6ASW - chains A and B of the 4 polymer chains in the assembly; structure by X-ray diffraction, 2.60 A resolution.

Chain A:
Molecule: HIV-1 reverse transcriptase P66 subunit
Organism: Human immunodeficiency virus type 1 group M subtype B (isolate BH10)
Notes: EC 2.7.7.49, 2.7.7.7
UniProt: P03366 (POL_HV1B1); residues 1-554 here correspond to UniProt positions 600-1153 (UniProt number = residue number + 599)
Sequence (556 residues; row label = number of the first residue in the row; numbers below 1 keep their minus sign (Met-1 is residue -1)):
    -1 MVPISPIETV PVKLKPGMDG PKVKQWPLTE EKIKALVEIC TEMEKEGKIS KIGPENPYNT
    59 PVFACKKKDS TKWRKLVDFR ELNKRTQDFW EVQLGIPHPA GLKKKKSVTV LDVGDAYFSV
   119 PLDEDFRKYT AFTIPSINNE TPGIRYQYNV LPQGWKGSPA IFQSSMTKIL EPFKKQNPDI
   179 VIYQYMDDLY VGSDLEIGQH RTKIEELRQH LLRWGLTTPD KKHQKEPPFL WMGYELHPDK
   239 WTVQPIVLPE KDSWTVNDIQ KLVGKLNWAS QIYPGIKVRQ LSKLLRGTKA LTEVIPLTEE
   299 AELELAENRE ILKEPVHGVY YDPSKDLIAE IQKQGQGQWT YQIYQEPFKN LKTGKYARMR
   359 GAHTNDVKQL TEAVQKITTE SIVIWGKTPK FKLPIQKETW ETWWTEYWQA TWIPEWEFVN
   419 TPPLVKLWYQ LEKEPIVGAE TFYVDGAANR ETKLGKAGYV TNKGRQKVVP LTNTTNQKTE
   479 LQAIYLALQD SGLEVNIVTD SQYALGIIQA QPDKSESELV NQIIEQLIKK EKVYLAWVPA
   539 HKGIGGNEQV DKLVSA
Disordered / not traced: 554
Sequence notes: initiating methionine (-1); expression tag (0); engineered mutation Cys63 (Ile662 in P03366), Ser280 (Cys879 in P03366)
Ion coordination: Mg2+ site 1: Asp110, Val111, Asp185 (together with D4T); Mg2+ site 2: Asp443, Glu478, Asp498
Small-molecule neighbours: D4T (2',3'-dehydro-2',3'-deoxy-thymidine 5'-triphosphate): Lys65, Arg72, Asp110, Val111, Gly112, Asp113, Ala114, Tyr115, Gln151, Met184, Asp185, Lys220
UniProt features mapped onto this chain:
  - region: Phe227 to His235 (RT 'primer grip')
  - motif: Trp398 to Trp414 (Tryptophan repeat motif)
  - binding site (Mg(2+)): Asp110, Asp185, Asp186, Asp443, Glu478, Asp498, Asp549
  - site: Trp401 (Essential for RT p66/p51 heterodimerization), Trp414 (Essential for RT p66/p51 heterodimerization), Phe440, Tyr441 (Cleavage)

Chain B:
Molecule: HIV-1 reverse transcriptase P51 subunit
Organism: Human immunodeficiency virus type 1 group M subtype B (isolate BH10)
Notes: EC 2.7.7.49, 2.7.7.7
UniProt: P03366 (POL_HV1B1); residues 1-428 here correspond to UniProt positions 600-1027 (UniProt number = residue number + 599)
Sequence (444 residues; numbered -15 to 428; the number before each row is that of its first residue; numbers below 1 keep their minus sign (Met-15 is residue -15)):
   -15 MAHHHHHHAL EVLFQGPISP IETVPVKLKP GMDGPKVKQW PLTEEKIKAL VEICTEMEKE
    45 GKISKIGPEN PYNTPVFAIK KKDSTKWRKL VDFRELNKRT QDFWEVQLGI PHPAGLKKKK
   105 SVTVLDVGDA YFSVPLDEDF RKYTAFTIPS INNETPGIRY QYNVLPQGWK GSPAIFQSSM
   165 TKILEPFKKQ NPDIVIYQYM DDLYVGSDLE IGQHRTKIEE LRQHLLRWGL TTPDKKHQKE
   225 PPFLWMGYEL HPDKWTVQPI VLPEKDSWTV NDIQKLVGKL NWASQIYPGI KVRQLSKLLR
   285 GTKALTEVIP LTEEAELELA ENREILKEPV HGVYYDPSKD LIAEIQKQGQ GQWTYQIYQE
   345 PFKNLKTGKY ARMRGAHTND VKQLTEAVQK ITTESIVIWG KTPKFKLPIQ KETWETWWTE
   405 YWQATWIPEW EFVNTPPLVK LWYQ
Disordered / not traced: -15 to 3, 213-225
Sequence notes: initiating methionine (-15); expression tag (-14 to 0); engineered mutation Ser280 (Cys879 in P03366)
UniProt features mapped onto this chain:
  - region: Phe227 to His235 (RT 'primer grip')
  - motif: Trp398 to Trp414 (Tryptophan repeat motif)
  - binding site (Mg(2+)): Asp110, Asp185, Asp186
  - site (Essential for RT p66/p51 heterodimerization): Trp401, Trp414

Chain A / chain B interface:
Residue-residue contacts - 115 pairs, chain A then chain B:
  Val8(A) - Glu53(B)
  Pro9(A) - Glu53(B)
  Gln85(A) - Glu53(B)  hydrogen bond (side chain-backbone)
  Asp86(A) - Lys20(B)  salt bridge
  Asp86(A) - Pro55(B)
  Phe87(A) - Pro52(B)
  Phe87(A) - Glu53(B)
  Trp88(A) - Lys20(B)
  Trp88(A) - Val21(B)
  Trp88(A) - Lys22(B)
  Trp88(A) - Pro52(B)  hydrogen bond (backbone-backbone)
  Trp88(A) - Asn54(B)
  Trp88(A) - Pro55(B)
  Trp88(A) - Asn57(B)
  Trp88(A) - Thr131(B)
  Trp88(A) - Arg143(B)
  Val90(A) - Pro140(B)
  Val90(A) - Gly141(B)  hydrogen bond (backbone-backbone)
  Val90(A) - Arg143(B)
  Leu92(A) - Pro133(B)  hydrophobic
  Leu92(A) - Asn137(B)
  Gly93(A) - Asn137(B)
  Ile94(A) - Asn137(B)
  Pro95(A) - Asn136(B)
  Pro95(A) - Asn137(B)
  His96(A) - Asn136(B)  hydrogen bond (backbone-side chain)
  Gly99(A) - Asn136(B)
  Leu100(A) - Asn136(B)
  Ala158(A) - Pro52(B)
  Ser162(A) - Pro52(B)
  Thr165(A) - Pro140(B)
  Glu169(A) - Lys49(B)
  Lys172(A) - Thr139(B)
  Val179(A) - Glu138(B)
  Ile180(A) - Glu138(B)
  Tyr181(A) - Asn136(B)  hydrogen bond
  Tyr181(A) - Glu138(B)
  Gln182(A) - Glu138(B)  hydrogen bond (backbone-backbone)
  Gln182(A) - Pro140(B)
  Arg358(A) - Glu396(B)  salt bridge
  Gln373(A) - Glu396(B)
  Gln373(A) - Thr397(B)  hydrogen bond
  Thr376(A) - Trp401(B)
  Ile380(A) - Pro25(B)  hydrophobic
  Ile380(A) - Leu26(B)
  Val381(A) - Pro25(B)  hydrophobic
  Val381(A) - Ile135(B)
  Val381(A) - Asn136(B)  hydrogen bond (backbone-backbone)
  Val381(A) - Asn137(B)
  Ile382(A) - Ile135(B)
  Ile382(A) - Asn136(B)
  Trp383(A) - Glu28(B)
  Trp383(A) - Ile135(B)
  Gly384(A) - Thr27(B)
  Gly384(A) - Glu28(B)  hydrogen bond (backbone-backbone)
  Trp402(A) - Lys331(B)  hydrogen bond (backbone-side chain)
  Trp402(A) - His361(B)
  Trp402(A) - Thr362(B)
  Trp402(A) - Asp364(B)
  Tyr405(A) - Lys331(B)  hydrogen bond (backbone-side chain)
  Trp406(A) - Lys331(B)
  Trp406(A) - Asn418(B)  hydrogen bond
  Trp406(A) - Thr419(B)
  Trp406(A) - Pro420(B)  hydrophobic
  Trp406(A) - Pro421(B)
  Gln407(A) - Lys331(B)  hydrogen bond (backbone-side chain)
  Gln407(A) - Pro392(B)
  Gln407(A) - Ile393(B)
  Gln407(A) - Gln394(B)  hydrogen bond
  Gln407(A) - Val417(B)  hydrogen bond (side chain-backbone)
  Gln407(A) - Asn418(B)
  Ala408(A) - Asp364(B)
  Ala408(A) - Leu368(B)  hydrophobic
  Ala408(A) - Pro392(B)  hydrogen bond (backbone-backbone)
  Ala408(A) - Ile393(B)
  Thr409(A) - Asp364(B)  hydrogen bond (backbone-side chain)
  Trp410(A) - Thr362(B)  hydrogen bond (side chain-backbone)
  Trp410(A) - Asn363(B)
  Trp410(A) - Val365(B)  hydrophobic
  Trp410(A) - Trp401(B)  hydrophobic
  Trp410(A) - Tyr405(B)
  Pro412(A) - Trp401(B)  hydrophobic
  Pro433(A) - Asn255(B)
  Pro433(A) - Leu289(B)  hydrophobic
  Pro433(A) - Thr290(B)
  Ile434(A) - Thr290(B)
  Val435(A) - Thr290(B)
  Thr439(A) - Ala288(B)
  Thr439(A) - Leu289(B)  hydrogen bond (side chain-backbone)
  Tyr441(A) - Gln258(B)  hydrogen bond
  Tyr441(A) - Thr286(B)
  Tyr441(A) - Lys287(B)  hydrogen bond (side chain-backbone)
  Thr459(A) - Thr286(B)
  Asn460(A) - Thr286(B)
  Asn460(A) - Lys287(B)
  Asn460(A) - Ala288(B)
  Asn494(A) - Leu289(B)
  Val496(A) - Leu289(B)  hydrophobic
  Gln500(A) - Leu422(B)
  Leu503(A) - Leu422(B)  hydrophobic
  Tyr532(A) - Asn255(B)  hydrogen bond
  Tyr532(A) - Leu289(B)  hydrophobic
  Val536(A) - Gln258(B)
  Pro537(A) - Gly262(B)
  Pro537(A) - Asn265(B)
  Lys540(A) - Asn265(B)  hydrogen bond
  Lys540(A) - Ser280(B)
  Ile542(A) - Gln258(B)
  Ile542(A) - Val261(B)  hydrophobic
  Ile542(A) - Leu283(B)  hydrophobic
  Gly543(A) - Leu283(B)  hydrogen bond (backbone-backbone)
  Gly543(A) - Gly285(B)
  Gly544(A) - Gly285(B)  hydrogen bond (backbone-backbone)
  Gly544(A) - Thr286(B)
  Gln547(A) - Thr286(B)
Other interface residues (no listed pair), chain A (70 interface residues in all): Ile159, Gln161, Thr377, Thr386, Thr403, Glu432, Val458, Gly504, Gln507, Ala534, Trp535, Gly541
Other interface residues (no listed pair), chain B (61 interface residues in all): Gly51, Val254, Lys259, Trp337, Thr400

Summary:
70 residues of chain A face 61 of chain B across their interface, with 25 hydrogen bonds and 2 salt bridges.
Among the polar pairs are Asp86(A)-Lys20(B), Arg358(A)-Glu396(B) and Gln85(A)-Glu53(B). Chain A binds compound
D4T.
Chain A is HIV-1 reverse transcriptase P66 subunit and chain B is HIV-1 reverse transcriptase P51 subunit,
both from Human immunodeficiency virus type 1 group M subtype B (isolate BH10); the structure, Structure of
HIV-1 reverse transcriptase (RT) ternary complex with a double stranded DNA and an incoming ..., was
determined by X-ray diffraction (same publication as 6AMO, 6AN2, 6AN8, 6ANQ, 6AVM and 6AVT).
